PDB entry 5B8I | X-ray diffraction, 1.85 A resolution | chains A and B of the 3 polymer chains in the assembly

Chain A:
Protein: Serine/threonine-protein phosphatase
Organism: Coccidioides immitis (strain RS)
UniProtKB: J3K9C5 (J3K9C5_COCIM); residues 22-390 here correspond to UniProt positions 27-395 (UniProt number = residue number + 5)
Sequence (390 residues; each row starts with the number of its first residue):
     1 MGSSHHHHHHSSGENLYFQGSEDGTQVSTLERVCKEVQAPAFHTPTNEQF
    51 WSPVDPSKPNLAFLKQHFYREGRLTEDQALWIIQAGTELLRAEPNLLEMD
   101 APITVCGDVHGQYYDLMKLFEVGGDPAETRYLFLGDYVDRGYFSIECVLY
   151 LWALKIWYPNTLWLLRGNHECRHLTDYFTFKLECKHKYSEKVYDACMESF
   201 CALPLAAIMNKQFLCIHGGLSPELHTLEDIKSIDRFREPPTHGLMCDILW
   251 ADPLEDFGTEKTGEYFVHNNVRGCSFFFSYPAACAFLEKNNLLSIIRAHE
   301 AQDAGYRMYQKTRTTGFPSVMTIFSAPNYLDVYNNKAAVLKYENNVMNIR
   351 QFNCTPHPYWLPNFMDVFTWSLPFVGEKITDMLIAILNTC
Not modelled in the structure: 1-29, 389-390
Construct notes: initiating methionine (1); expression tag (2-21)
Ion coordination: Fe ion: D108, H110, D136 (together with 2-(N-morpholino)-ethanesulfonic acid); Zn2+: D136, N168, H217, H299 (together with 2-(N-morpholino)-ethanesulfonic acid)
Residues lining bound ligands: FKBP12 (FK5; 8-deethyl-8-[but-3-enyl]-ascomycin): Y359, L361, P362, W370, S371, P373, F374, E377

Chain B:
Protein: Calcineurin subunit B, variant
Organism: Coccidioides immitis (strain RS)
UniProtKB: A0A0D8JSK0 (A0A0D8JSK0_COCIM); residues 2-171 here correspond to UniProt positions 22-191 (UniProt number = residue number + 20)
Sequence (171 residues; numbered 1 to 171; the number before each row is that of its first residue):
     1 MSSQVLNDIVSGSNFDHEEVDRLWKRFMKLDRDKSGTIERDEFLSLPQVS
    51 SNPLSTRMIAIFDEDGGGDVDFQEFVSGLSAFSSKGNKEEKLRFAFKVYD
   101 IDRDGFISNGELFIVLKMMVGSNLKDMQLQQIVDKTIMEADLDGDGRISF
   151 EEFTRMVENTDVSMSMTLDQF
Construct notes: initiating methionine (1)
Ion coordination: Ca2+ site 1: D31, D33, S35, T37, E39, E42; Ca2+ site 2: D63, D65, D69, E74; Ca2+ site 3: D100, D102, D104, F106, E111; Ca2+ site 4: D141, D143, D145, R147, E152
Residues lining bound ligands: FKBP12 (FK5; 8-deethyl-8-[but-3-enyl]-ascomycin): L116, M119, V120, N123

Interface between chain A and chain B:
Residue-residue contacts (90; chain A residue first):
  L30(A) - S108(B)  hydrogen bond (backbone-side chain)
  L30(A) - G110(B)
  L30(A) - E111(B)
  L30(A) - I114(B)
  E31(A) - N109(B)
  E31(A) - G110(B)  hydrogen bond (backbone-backbone)
  R32(A) - N109(B)
  R32(A) - Q130(B)
  R32(A) - D134(B)  salt bridge
  V33(A) - G110(B)
  V33(A) - F113(B)  hydrophobic
  V33(A) - I114(B)  hydrophobic
  V33(A) - Q130(B)
  C34(A) - F113(B)  hydrophobic
  C34(A) - D126(B)
  C34(A) - Q130(B)  hydrogen bond (backbone-side chain)
  V37(A) - M127(B)  hydrophobic
  V37(A) - Q130(B)
  A39(A) - D134(B)
  P40(A) - D134(B)
  A41(A) - M138(B)
  F42(A) - D134(B)
  F42(A) - M138(B)  hydrophobic
  E71(A) - K135(B)  salt bridge
  R73(A) - M138(B)
  R73(A) - E139(B)  salt bridge
  H186(A) - E139(B)  salt bridge
  P358(A) - Q131(B)
  Y359(A) - Q128(B)
  Y359(A) - Q131(B)  hydrogen bond (backbone-side chain)
  Y359(A) - I132(B)
  Y359(A) - K135(B)  hydrogen bond (backbone-side chain)
  W360(A) - I132(B)  hydrophobic
  W360(A) - K135(B)
  W360(A) - E139(B)
  L361(A) - I132(B)  hydrophobic
  D366(A) - T136(B)
  D366(A) - M156(B)
  V367(A) - L112(B)  hydrophobic
  V367(A) - L116(B)  hydrophobic
  V367(A) - I132(B)  hydrophobic
  V367(A) - T136(B)  hydrogen bond (backbone-side chain)
  F368(A) - Y99(B)
  F368(A) - I107(B)  hydrophobic
  F368(A) - L112(B)  hydrophobic
  F368(A) - T136(B)
  F368(A) - F153(B)  hydrophobic
  F368(A) - V157(B)  hydrophobic
  T369(A) - M156(B)
  W370(A) - V120(B)  hydrophobic
  W370(A) - L124(B)  hydrophobic
  W370(A) - I132(B)  hydrophobic
  S371(A) - Y99(B)  hydrogen bond
  S371(A) - L116(B)
  L372(A) - A95(B)  hydrophobic
  L372(A) - Y99(B)
  L372(A) - V157(B)  hydrophobic
  L372(A) - V162(B)  hydrophobic
  F374(A) - M119(B)  hydrophobic
  V375(A) - V98(B)  hydrophobic
  V375(A) - Y99(B)
  V375(A) - M119(B)  hydrophobic
  G376(A) - S165(B)
  G376(A) - M166(B)
  K378(A) - N52(B)  hydrogen bond (backbone-side chain)
  K378(A) - P53(B)
  K378(A) - L54(B)
  I379(A) - M58(B)  hydrophobic
  I379(A) - F82(B)  hydrophobic
  I379(A) - F94(B)  hydrophobic
  T380(A) - S165(B)
  T380(A) - L168(B)
  M382(A) - Q48(B)
  M382(A) - N52(B)
  M382(A) - L54(B)
  M382(A) - S55(B)
  M382(A) - M58(B)  hydrophobic
  L383(A) - F62(B)  hydrophobic
  L383(A) - L79(B)  hydrophobic
  L383(A) - F82(B)  hydrophobic
  L383(A) - L168(B)  hydrophobic
  A385(A) - L46(B)
  A385(A) - Q48(B)
  I386(A) - L30(B)  hydrophobic
  I386(A) - M58(B)  hydrophobic
  I386(A) - F75(B)  hydrophobic
  L387(A) - L23(B)  hydrophobic
  L387(A) - R26(B)  hydrogen bond (backbone-side chain)
  L387(A) - L168(B)  hydrophobic
  L387(A) - F171(B)  hydrophobic
Interface residues without a listed pair, chain A (39 interface residues in all): Q38, P373, D381, I384
Interface residues without a listed pair, chain B (56 interface residues in all): F43, V49, L129, V133, I148, T160, T167

Summary:
39 residues of chain A face 56 of chain B across their interface, with 9 hydrogen bonds and 4 salt bridges.
Among the polar pairs are R32(A)-D134(B), E71(A)-K135(B) and R73(A)-E139(B). FKBP12 is bound between chain A
and chain B.
Chain A is Serine/threonine-protein phosphatase and chain B is Calcineurin subunit B, variant, both from
Coccidioides immitis (strain RS); the structure, Crystal structure of Calcineurin A and Calcineurin B in
complex with FKBP12 and FK506 from Coccidioides ..., was determined by X-ray diffraction (same publication as
6TZ6, 6TZ7 and 6TZ8).
